PDB entry 4C4S | X-ray diffraction, 1.50 A resolution | chain A

[Chain A]
Molecule: Beta-phosphoglucomutase
Organism: Lactococcus lactis
Notes: EC 5.4.2.6
UniProtKB: P71447 (PGMB_LACLA); numbering as in UniProt (aligned over 1-221)
Amino-acid sequence (221 residues; each row starts with the number of its first residue):
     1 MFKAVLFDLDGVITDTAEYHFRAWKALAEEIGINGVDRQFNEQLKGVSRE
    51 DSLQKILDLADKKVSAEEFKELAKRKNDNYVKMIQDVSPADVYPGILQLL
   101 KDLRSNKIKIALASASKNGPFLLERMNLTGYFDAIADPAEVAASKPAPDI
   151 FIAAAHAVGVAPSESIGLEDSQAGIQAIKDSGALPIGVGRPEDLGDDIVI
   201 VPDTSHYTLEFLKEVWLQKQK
Unresolved in the structure: 60-62, 219-221
Differences from the reference sequence: conflict Arg125 (Lys in P71447), His206 (Tyr in P71447)
Curated features (UniProtKB/Swiss-Prot):
  - active site: Asp8 (Nucleophile), Asp10 (Proton donor/acceptor)
  - binding site (Mg(2+)): Asp8, Asp10, Asp170
  - binding site (beta-D-glucose 6-phosphate): Asp10, Gly46, Val47, Arg49, Ser116, Lys117, Asn118
  - site (Important for catalytic activity and assists the phosphoryl transfer reaction to Asp8 by balancing charge and orienting the reacting groups): Ser114, Lys145
  - modified residue: Asp8 (4-aspartylphosphate)
Metal / ion sites: trifluoromagnesate Mg: Asp8 (together with GRX); Mg2+: Asp8, Asp10, Asp170 (together with trifluoromagnesate)
Small-molecule neighbours:
  - GRX ((1R)-1,5-anhydro-1-[(S)-fluoro(phosphono)methyl]-D-glucitol): Asp8, Asp10, His20, Trp24, Leu44, Lys45, Gly46, Val47, Ser48, Arg49, Ser52, Lys76, Asn77, Tyr80, Ser114, Ala115, Ser116, Lys117, Asn118
  - trifluoromagnesate (MGF): Asp8, Leu9, Asp10, Gly46, Ala113, Ser114, Ala115, Lys145, Glu169, Asp170
From the paper describing this entry:
  - trifluoromagnesate coordination: Asp8
  - binding site for trifluoromagnesate: Asp8, Leu9, Asp10, Ser114, Ala115, Lys145
  - Mg2+ coordination: Asp8, Asp10, Asp170
  - catalytic residues: Asp8, Asp10
  - binding site for GRX: Asp10, His20, Trp24, Leu44 to Ser52, Lys76, Ala115, Ser116, Lys117, Asn118

[Overview]
Chain A binds compound GRX and trifluoromagnesate. Asp8, Asp10 and Asp170 form the Mg2+ site. From UniProt:
active-site residues Asp8 and Asp10, 3 Mg2+-binding residues and 7 beta-D-glucose 6-phosphate-binding
residues. From the paper: catalytic residues Asp8 and Asp10; a binding site for GRX at Asp10, His20 and Trp24
among others.
Chain A is Beta-phosphoglucomutase (Lactococcus lactis); the structure, Structure of beta-phosphoglucomutase
in complex with an alpha- fluorophosphonate analogue of beta-glucose-1-phosphate and magnesium trifluoride,
was determined by X-ray diffraction, deposited together with 4C4R, 4C4T and 2WF7.
